Entry 4QY1 (X-ray diffraction, 2.59 A resolution); this record covers chains D and E of the 6 polymer chains in the assembly.

Chain D:
Name: hemagglutinin
From: Influenza A virus
Amino-acid sequence (174 residues; numbered 324 to 497; the number before each row is that of its first residue):
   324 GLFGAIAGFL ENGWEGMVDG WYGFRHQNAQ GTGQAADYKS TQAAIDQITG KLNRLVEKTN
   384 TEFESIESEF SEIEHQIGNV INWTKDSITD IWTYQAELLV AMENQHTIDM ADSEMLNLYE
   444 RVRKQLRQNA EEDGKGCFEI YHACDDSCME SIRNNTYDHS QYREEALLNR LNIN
Disulfide bonds: Cys467-Cys471
Covalently attached groups: N-acetylglucosamine (NAG) linked to Asn405

Chain E:
Name: hemagglutinin
From: Influenza A virus
Amino-acid sequence (318 residues; row label = number of the first residue in the row):
     1 DKICLGHHAV ANGTIVKTLT NEQEEVTNAT ETVESTGINR LCMKGRKHKD LGNCHPIGML
    61 IGTPACDLHL TGMWDTLIER ENAIAYCYPG ATVNVEALRQ KIMESGGINK ISTGFTYGSS
   121 INSAGTTRAC MRNGGNSFYA ELKWLVSKSK GQNFPQTTNT YRNTDTAEHL IMWGIHHPSS
   181 TQEKNDLYGT QSISISVGSS TYRNNFVPVV GARPQVNGQS GRIDFHWTLV QPGDNITFSH
   241 NGGLIAPSRV SKLIGRGLGI QSDAPIDNNC ESKCFWRGGS INTRLPFQNL SPRTVGQCPK
   301 YVNRRSLMLA TGMRNVPE
Disulfide bonds: Cys42-Cys270, Cys54-Cys66, Cys87-Cys130, Cys274-Cys298
Covalently attached groups: N-acetylglucosamine (NAG) linked to Asn12, Asn28, Asn235

Interface between chain D and chain E:
Contacting residue pairs (10):
  Glu397(D) with Ala97(E)
  His398(D) with Ala97(E); Lys101(E), hydrogen bond; Glu104(E), salt bridge
  Gln399(D) with Glu96(E); Ala97(E); Gln100(E)
  Asn402(D) with Gln100(E), hydrogen bond; Glu104(E), hydrogen bond
  Asp413(D) with Lys300(E), salt bridge

Summary:
5 residues of chain D and 6 residues of chain E are in contact, with 3 hydrogen bonds and 2 salt bridges.
Polar pairs include His398(D)-Glu104(E), Asp413(D)-Lys300(E) and His398(D)-Lys101(E). Covalently linked
N-acetylglucosamine: at Asn405(D). Covalently linked N-acetylglucosamine: at Asn12(E), Asn28(E) and Asn235(E).
Here chain D is hemagglutinin and chain E is hemagglutinin, both from Influenza A virus. Entry 4QY1 (Structure
of H10 from human-infecting H10N8 in complex with avian receptor) was determined by X-ray diffraction,
deposited together with 4QY0 and 4QY2.
